PDB entry 7LGE | electron microscopy, 5.60 A resolution (low resolution: residue-level contacts below are approximate; hydrogen-bond / salt-bridge calls are withheld) | chains B and C of the 4 polymer chains in the assembly

Chain B (and C):
Molecule: Capsid protein
Organism: Escherichia phage Qbeta
Notes: chain C of this document is another copy of the same molecule, construct and numbering; everything in this record applies to it too
Reference sequence: P03615 (CAPSD_BPQBE); residues 0-132 here correspond to UniProt positions 1-133 (UniProt number = residue number + 1)
Chain sequence (133 residues; numbered 0 to 132; the number before each row is that of its first residue; numbering starts at 0):
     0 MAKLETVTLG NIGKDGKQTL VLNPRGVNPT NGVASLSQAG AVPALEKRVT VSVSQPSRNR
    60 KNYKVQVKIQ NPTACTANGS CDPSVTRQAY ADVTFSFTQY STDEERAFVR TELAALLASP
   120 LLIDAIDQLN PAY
Disordered / not traced: 0
Swiss-Prot annotation at these positions:
  - site: Y89 (RNA-binding)

Interface between chain B and chain C:
Contacting residue pairs - 15 pairs, chain B then chain C:
  Q54(B) with R24(C)
  Y62(B) with P42(C)
  Q98(B) with V41(C); P42(C); A43(C)
  Y99(B) with V41(C); A43(C); D81(C)
  S100(B) with A40(C); V41(C); P42(C)
  T101(B) with A40(C); V41(C)
  D102(B) with A40(C)
  R105(B) with A40(C)
Interface residues without a listed pair, chain B (12 interface residues in all): K2, T29, V52, P55
Interface residues without a listed pair, chain C (10 interface residues in all): E4, T5, P28, R47

Summary:
12 residues of chain B face 10 of chain C across their interface.
Chain B and chain C are both Capsid protein (Escherichia phage Qbeta); the structure, Asymmetric unit for
phage Qbeta T=4 particle, was determined by electron microscopy, deposited together with 7LGF, 7LGG, 7LGH and
7LHD.
